1K56 - chains A and C; structure by X-ray diffraction, 1.70 A resolution.

# Chain A
Protein: OXA10 beta-lactamase
Organism: Pseudomonas aeruginosa
Notes: EC 3.5.2.6
UniProt: P14489 (BLP2_PSEAE); residues 21-266 here correspond to UniProt positions 1-246 (UniProt number = residue number - 20)
Chain sequence (246 residues; each row starts with the number of its first residue):
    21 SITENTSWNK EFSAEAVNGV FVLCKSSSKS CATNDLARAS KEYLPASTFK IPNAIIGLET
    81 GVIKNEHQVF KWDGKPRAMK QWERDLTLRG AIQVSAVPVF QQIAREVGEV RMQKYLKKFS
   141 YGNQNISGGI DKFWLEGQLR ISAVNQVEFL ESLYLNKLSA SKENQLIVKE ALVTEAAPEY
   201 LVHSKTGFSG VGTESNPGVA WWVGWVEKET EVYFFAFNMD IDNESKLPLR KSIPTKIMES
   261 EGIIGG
Not modelled in the structure: 21, 265-266
Modified positions: Lys70 (lysine nz-carboxylic acid; KCX)
Disulfides: Cys44-Cys51
From the paper describing this entry:
  - post-translational modification sites: Lys70
  - catalytic residues: Lys70 (proposed by the authors, not directly observed)
  - mutagenesis - K70A: abolished catalytic activity
  - catalytic residues: Lys205
  - mutagenesis - K70A: unchanged stability

# Chain C
Protein: OXA10 beta-lactamase
Organism: Pseudomonas aeruginosa
Notes: EC 3.5.2.6
UniProt: P14489 (BLP2_PSEAE); residues 21-266 here correspond to UniProt positions 1-246 (UniProt number = residue number - 20)
Chain sequence (247 residues; numbered 21 to 266; the number before each row is that of its first residue):
    21 SITENTSWNK EFSAEAVNGV FVLCKSSSKS CATNDLARAS KEYLPASTFK
    70 KIPNAIIGLE TGVIKNEHQV FKWDGKPRAM KQWERDLTLR GAIQVSAVPV FQQIAREVGE
   130 VRMQKYLKKF SYGNQNISGG IDKFWLEGQL RISAVNQVEF LESLYLNKLS ASKENQLIVK
   190 EALVTEAAPE YLVHSKTGFS GVGTESNPGV AWWVGWVEKE TEVYFFAFNM DIDNESKLPL
   250 RKSIPTKIME SEGIIGG
Not modelled in the structure: 93-102
Differences from the reference sequence: microheterogeneity Lys70 (Lys50 in P14489)
Modified positions: Lys70 (lysine nz-carboxylic acid; KCX)
Disulfides: Cys44-Cys51
From the paper describing this entry:
  - conformationally variable residues (order/disorder transition, side-chain flip): Lys70, Trp92 to Arg104, Val114 to Val119
  - catalytic residues: Lys205

# Chain A / chain C interface
Contacting residue pairs (50):
  Glu86(A) with Asn176(C), hydrogen bond; Lys182(C), salt bridge; Leu186(C); Lys189(C), salt bridge
  His87(A) with Tyr174(C), hydrogen bond (side chain-backbone)
  Val89(A) with Thr230(C)
  Arg104(A) with Glu199(C), salt bridge; Glu229(C), salt bridge
  Asp105(A) with Thr230(C)
  Leu106(A) with Thr230(C)
  Thr107(A) with Glu229(C); Thr230(C)
  Arg109(A) with Ala196(C); Ala197(C), hydrogen bond (side chain-backbone); Pro198(C), hydrogen bond (side chain-backbone); Leu201(C)
  Gly110(A) with Pro198(C)
  Gln113(A) with Pro198(C)
  Tyr174(A) with His87(C), hydrogen bond (backbone-side chain)
  Asn176(A) with Glu86(C), hydrogen bond
  Lys182(A) with Glu86(C), salt bridge; Glu183(C), salt bridge
  Glu183(A) with Lys182(C); Leu186(C)
  Leu186(A) with Glu86(C); Glu183(C)
  Lys189(A) with Glu86(C), salt bridge; Glu190(C)
  Glu190(A) with Lys189(C); Glu190(C), hydrogen bond (backbone-side chain); Val193(C); Leu201(C); His203(C), salt bridge
  Val193(A) with Glu190(C)
  Ala196(A) with Arg109(C)
  Ala197(A) with Arg109(C), hydrogen bond (backbone-side chain)
  Pro198(A) with Gly110(C); Gln113(C); Val114(C), hydrophobic
  Glu199(A) with Arg104(C), salt bridge; Leu106(C); Val114(C)
  Leu201(A) with Arg109(C); Glu190(C)
  His203(A) with Glu190(C), salt bridge
  Glu229(A) with Arg104(C), salt bridge; Thr107(C)
  Thr230(A) with Val89(C); Asp105(C); Leu106(C)
Also at the interface, not in a pair above, chain A (31 interface residues in all): Asn85, Gln101, Val114, Ile187, Thr194
Also at the interface, not in a pair above, chain C (32 interface residues in all): Asn85, Ile187, Thr194, Tyr200, Glu227

# Overview
The interface between chain A and chain C involves 31 residues on one side and 32 on the other, with 8
hydrogen bonds and 11 salt bridges. Among the polar pairs are Glu86(A)-Lys182(C), Glu86(A)-Lys189(C) and
Arg104(A)-Glu199(C). From the paper: catalytic residues Lys70(A), Lys205(A) and Lys205(C); K70A of chain A
abolishes catalytic activity.
Chain A and chain C are both OXA10 beta-lactamase (Pseudomonas aeruginosa); the structure, OXA 10 class D
beta-lactamase at pH 6.5, was determined by X-ray diffraction (same publication as 1K54, 1K55 and 1K57).
